Entry 6RAX (electron microscopy, 3.99 A resolution); this record covers chains 2 and 6 of the 13 polymer chains in the assembly.

Chain 2:
Molecule: DNA replication licensing factor Mcm2
Organism: Drosophila melanogaster
Notes: EC 3.6.4.12
UniProtKB: P49735 (MCM2_DROME); numbering as in UniProt (aligned over 1-887)
Amino-acid sequence (887 residues; row label = number of the first residue in the row):
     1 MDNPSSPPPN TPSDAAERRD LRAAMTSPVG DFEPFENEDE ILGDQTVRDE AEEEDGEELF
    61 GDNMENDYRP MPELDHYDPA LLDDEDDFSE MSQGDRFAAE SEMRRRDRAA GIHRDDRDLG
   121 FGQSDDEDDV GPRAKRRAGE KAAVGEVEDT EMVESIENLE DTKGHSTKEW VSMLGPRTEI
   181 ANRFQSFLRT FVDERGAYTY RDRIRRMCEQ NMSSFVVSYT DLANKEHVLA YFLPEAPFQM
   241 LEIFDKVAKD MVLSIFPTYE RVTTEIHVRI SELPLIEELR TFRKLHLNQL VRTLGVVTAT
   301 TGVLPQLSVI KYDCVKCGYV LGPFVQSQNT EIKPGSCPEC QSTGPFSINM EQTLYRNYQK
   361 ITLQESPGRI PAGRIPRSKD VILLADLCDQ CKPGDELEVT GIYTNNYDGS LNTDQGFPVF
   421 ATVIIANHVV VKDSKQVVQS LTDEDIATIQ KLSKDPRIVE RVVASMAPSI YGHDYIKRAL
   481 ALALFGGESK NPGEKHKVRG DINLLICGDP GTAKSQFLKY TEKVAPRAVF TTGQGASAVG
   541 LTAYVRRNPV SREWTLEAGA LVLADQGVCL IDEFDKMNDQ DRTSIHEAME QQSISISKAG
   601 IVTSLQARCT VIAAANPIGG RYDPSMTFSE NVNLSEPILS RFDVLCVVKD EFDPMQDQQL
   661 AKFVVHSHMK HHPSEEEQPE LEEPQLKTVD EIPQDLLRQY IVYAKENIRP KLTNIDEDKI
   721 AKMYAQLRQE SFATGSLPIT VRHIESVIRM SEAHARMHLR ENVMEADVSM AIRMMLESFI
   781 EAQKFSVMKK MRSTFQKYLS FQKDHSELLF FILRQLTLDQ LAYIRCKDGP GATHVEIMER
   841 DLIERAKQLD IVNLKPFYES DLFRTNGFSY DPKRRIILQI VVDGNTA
Disordered / not traced: 1-173, 542-543, 673-690, 799-887
Residues lining bound ligands:
  - ATP (adenosine-5'-triphosphate), molecule 1: Ser469, Ile470, Asp509, Pro510, Gly511, Thr512, Ala513, Lys514, Ser515, Gln516, Glu573, Asn616, Phe663
  - ATP, molecule 2: His496, Glu590, Gln591, Ser640, Arg641, Val741, Arg742
From the paper describing this entry:
  - catalytic residues: Arg641 (citing earlier work)
  - mutagenesis - R641A: decreased catalytic activity

Chain 6:
Molecule: DNA replication licensing factor Mcm6
Organism: Drosophila melanogaster
Notes: EC 3.6.4.12
UniProtKB: Q9V461 (MCM6_DROME); numbering as in UniProt (aligned over 1-817)
Amino-acid sequence (817 residues; each row starts with the number of its first residue):
     1 MDVADAQVGQ LRVKDEVGIR AQKLFQDFLE EFKEDGEIKY TRPAASLESP DRCTLEVSFE
    61 DVEKYDQNLA TAIIEEYYHI YPFLCQSVSN YVKDRIGLKT QKDCYVAFTE VPTRHKVRDL
   121 TTSKIGTLIR ISGQVVRTHP VHPELVSGVF MCLDCQTEIR NVEQQFKFTN PTICRNPVCS
   181 NRKRFMLDVE KSLFLDFQKI RIQETQAELP RGCIPRAVEI ILRSELVETV QAGDRYDFTG
   241 TLIVVPDVSV LAGVGTRAEN SSRHKPGEGM DGVTGLKALG MRELNYRMAF LACSVQATTA
   301 RFGGTDLPMS EVTAEDMKKQ MTDAEWHKIY EMSKDRNLYQ NLISSLFPSI YGNDEVKRGI
   361 LLQQFGGVAK TTTEKTSLRG DINVCIVGDP STAKSQFLKQ VSDFSPRAIY TSGKASSAAG
   421 LTAAVVRDEE SFDFVIEAGA LMLADNGICC IDEFDKMDQR DQVAIHEAME QQTISIARAG
   481 VRATLNARTS ILAAANPING RYDRSKSLQQ NIQLSAPIMS RFDLFFILVD ECNEVVDYAI
   541 ARKIVDLHSN IEESVERAYT REEVLRYVTF ARQFKPVISQ EAGHMLVENY GHLRQRDTGT
   601 SGRSTWRITV RQLESMIRLS EAMAKLECSN RVLERHVKEA FRLLNKSIIR VEQPDIHLDD
   661 DEGLDMDDGI QHDIDMENNG AAANVDENNG MDTSASGAVQ KKKFTLSFED YKNLSTMLVL
   721 HMRAEEARCE VEGNDTGIKR SNVVTWYLEQ VADQIESEDE LISRKNLIEK LIDRLIYHDQ
   781 VIIPLKTSTL KPRIQVQKDF VEEDDPLLVV HPNYVVE
Disordered / not traced: 1-12, 267-279, 654-817
Disulfide bonds: Cys152-Cys179
Residues lining bound ligands:
  - ADP (adenosine-5'-diphosphate): Ser349, Ile350, Tyr351, Gly352, Pro390, Ser391, Thr392, Ala393, Lys394, Ser395
  - ATP (adenosine-5'-triphosphate): His466, Glu470, Gln471, Arg521, Arg611
From the paper describing this entry:
  - catalytic residues: Arg521 (citing earlier work)
  - mutagenesis - R521A: decreased catalytic activity

Chain 2 / chain 6 interface:
Contacting residue pairs - 93 pairs, chain 2 then chain 6:
  Glu235(2) - Lys191(6)  salt bridge
  Arg283(2) - Val141(6)
  Lys284(2) - Phe194(6)
  Leu287(2) - Val189(6)
  Leu287(2) - Phe194(6)  hydrophobic
  Asn288(2) - Val189(6)
  Thr330(2) - Met186(6)
  Gln364(2) - Val481(6)
  Pro367(2) - Glu437(6)
  Pro367(2) - Val481(6)
  Pro367(2) - Arg482(6)
  Pro367(2) - Thr484(6)
  Pro367(2) - Leu485(6)
  Gly368(2) - Thr484(6)
  Ile370(2) - Glu437(6)
  Ala372(2) - Leu443(6)
  Gly373(2) - Ala438(6)
  Arg374(2) - Arg137(6)
  Arg374(2) - Thr138(6)
  Arg377(2) - Pro140(6)
  Arg377(2) - Val141(6)  hydrogen bond (side chain-backbone)
  Lys379(2) - Val141(6)  hydrogen bond (side chain-backbone)
  Glu396(2) - Arg482(6)  salt bridge
  Tyr403(2) - Pro143(6)
  Asn405(2) - Val189(6)
  Tyr407(2) - Leu187(6)
  Tyr407(2) - Val189(6)  hydrophobic
  Leu411(2) - Phe168(6)  hydrophobic
  Leu411(2) - Asn170(6)
  Asn412(2) - Phe166(6)
  Asn412(2) - Lys167(6)
  Asn412(2) - Phe168(6)  hydrogen bond (backbone-backbone)
  Thr413(2) - Lys167(6)
  Thr413(2) - Phe168(6)  hydrogen bond (backbone-backbone)
  Thr413(2) - Val248(6)
  Asp414(2) - Phe166(6)
  Asp414(2) - Lys167(6)  hydrogen bond (side chain-backbone)
  Asp414(2) - Pro246(6)
  Asp414(2) - Val248(6)
  Gln415(2) - Pro246(6)
  Gly416(2) - Phe166(6)
  Phe417(2) - Phe197(6)  hydrophobic
  Pro418(2) - Glu144(6)
  Pro418(2) - Phe168(6)  hydrophobic
  Phe420(2) - His142(6)  hydrogen bond (backbone-side chain)
  Phe420(2) - Pro143(6)
  Thr422(2) - Pro143(6)
  Pro468(2) - Lys375(6)  hydrogen bond (backbone-side chain)
  Ser469(2) - Lys375(6)  hydrogen bond
  Pro510(2) - Pro517(6)
  Gly511(2) - Arg611(6)  hydrogen bond (backbone-side chain)
  Lys519(2) - Gln471(6)
  Tyr520(2) - Lys375(6)  hydrogen bond (side chain-backbone)
  Tyr520(2) - Thr376(6)  hydrogen bond
  Ala528(2) - Arg482(6)  hydrogen bond (backbone-side chain)
  Val529(2) - Arg482(6)
  Phe530(2) - Thr473(6)
  Phe530(2) - Ile474(6)  hydrophobic
  Phe530(2) - Ser475(6)  hydrogen bond (backbone-side chain)
  Phe530(2) - Ala483(6)
  Thr531(2) - Ser475(6)
  Thr532(2) - Glu467(6)  hydrogen bond
  Thr532(2) - Ser475(6)
  Gln534(2) - Val463(6)
  Gly535(2) - Ala477(6)
  Ala536(2) - Ala477(6)
  Ala536(2) - Arg478(6)
  Leu541(2) - Phe434(6)  hydrophobic
  Leu541(2) - Arg478(6)
  Leu541(2) - Ala479(6)  hydrophobic
  Leu541(2) - Gly480(6)
  Glu573(2) - His466(6)  salt bridge
  Lys576(2) - Val463(6)
  Asn616(2) - His466(6)
  Phe652(2) - Arg594(6)
  Asp657(2) - Arg594(6)  salt bridge
  Lys662(2) - Val587(6)
  Ser667(2) - Lys370(6)  hydrogen bond (backbone-side chain)
  His668(2) - Lys370(6)
  Met669(2) - Lys370(6)
  Met669(2) - Ile578(6)
  Lys670(2) - Lys370(6)
  Lys670(2) - Thr371(6)
  Lys670(2) - Thr372(6)
  Lys670(2) - Thr373(6)
  His671(2) - Lys370(6)
  His671(2) - Thr371(6)
  His671(2) - Thr372(6)
  His671(2) - Lys575(6)
  His671(2) - Pro576(6)
  His671(2) - Val577(6)
  His672(2) - Thr371(6)  hydrogen bond (backbone-backbone)
  His672(2) - Lys575(6)
Other interface residues (no listed pair), chain 2 (69 interface residues in all): Val296, Ile375, Pro376, Asp408, Asp433, Ser515, Gly533, Gly540, Trp554, Arg621, Gln658, Ala661, Val665
Other interface residues (no listed pair), chain 6 (66 interface residues in all): Val136, Leu145, Thr169, Leu195, Asp196, Ala232, Asp247, Phe432, Asp433, Asp445, Ile476, Gly583, Arg607

In short:
Chain 2 and chain 6 form an interface of 69 and 66 residues respectively; the contacts include 16 hydrogen
bonds and 4 salt bridges. Polar contacts include Glu235(2)-Lys191(6), Glu396(2)-Arg482(6) and
Glu573(2)-His466(6). One ATP molecule is bound between chain 2 and chain 6. From the paper: catalytic residues
Arg641(2) and Arg521(6); R641A of chain 2 reduces catalytic activity.
Chain 2 is DNA replication licensing factor Mcm2 and chain 6 is DNA replication licensing factor Mcm6, both
from Drosophila melanogaster; the structure, D. melanogaster CMG-DNA, State 1B, was determined by electron
microscopy (same publication as 6RAZ, 6RAW and 6RAY).
